Entry 4CIS (X-ray diffraction, 2.05 A resolution); this record covers chains A and D of the 4 polymer chains in the assembly.

[Chain A]
Protein: Formamidopyrimidin DNA glycosylase
Source organism: Lactococcus lactis subsp. cremoris
Notes: EC 3.2.2.23
UniProtKB: Q031W6 (Q031W6_LACLS); residues 0-271 here correspond to UniProt positions 1-272 (UniProt number = residue number + 1)
Amino-acid sequence (283 residues; row label = number of the first residue in the row; numbering starts at 0):
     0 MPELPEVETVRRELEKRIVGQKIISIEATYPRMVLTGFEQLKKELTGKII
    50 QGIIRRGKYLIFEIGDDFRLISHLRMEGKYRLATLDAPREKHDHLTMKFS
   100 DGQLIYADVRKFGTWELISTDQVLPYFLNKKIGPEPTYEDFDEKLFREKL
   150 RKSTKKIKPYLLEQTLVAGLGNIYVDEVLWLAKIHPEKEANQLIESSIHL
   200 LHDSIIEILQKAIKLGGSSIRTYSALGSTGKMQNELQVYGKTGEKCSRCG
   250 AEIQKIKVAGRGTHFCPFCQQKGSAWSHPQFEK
Not modelled in the structure: 0, 220-227, 272-282
Sequence notes: expression tag (272-282); conflict Ile53 (Leu54 in Q031W6), Leu123 (Ile124 in Q031W6), Ile193 (Thr194 in Q031W6), Phe267 (Val268 in Q031W6)
Metal / ion sites: Zn2+: Cys245, Cys248, Cys265, Cys268

[Chain D]
Molecule: 14-nt DNA strand
Sequence (14 nucleotides; each row starts with the number of its first residue):
     1 CTCTTTXTTTCTCG
Modified positions: 68Z (1R,2S,4R)-4-[2-azanyl-6,8-bis(oxidanylidene)-1,7-dihydropurin-9-yl]-2-oxidanyl-cyclopentyl]methyl dihydrogen phosphate) at position 7

[How chain A and chain D interact]
Contacting residue pairs (21):
  Pro1(A) - DT2(D)  phosphate contact
  Glu2(A) - DT2(D)  phosphate contact
  Lys57(A) - DC1(D)  hydrogen bond to the phosphate
  Lys57(A) - DT2(D)  salt bridge to the phosphate
  Lys57(A) - DC3(D)  salt bridge to the phosphate
  His72(A) - DT2(D)  hydrogen bond to the phosphate
  His72(A) - DC3(D)  salt bridge to the phosphate
  Arg74(A) - DT2(D)  hydrogen bond to the base
  Arg74(A) - DC3(D)  hydrogen bond to the base
  Arg74(A) - DT4(D)  sugar contact
  Met75(A) - DT2(D)  base contact
  Lys129(A) - DT4(D)  salt bridge to the phosphate
  Leu161(A) - DC1(D)  sugar contact
  Glu162(A) - DC1(D)  base contact
  Gln163(A) - DC1(D)  sugar contact
  Gln163(A) - DC3(D)  phosphate contact
  Gly170(A) - DC1(D)  phosphate contact
  Gly170(A) - DT2(D)  phosphate contact
  Asn171(A) - DT2(D)  hydrogen bond to the phosphate
  Arg260(A) - DC1(D)  hydrogen bond to the phosphate
  Arg260(A) - DT2(D)  base contact
Other interface residues (no listed pair), chain A (15 interface residues in all): Tyr58, Leu169

[Overview]
The interface between chain A and chain D involves 15 residues on one side and 4 on the other; the contacts
include 6 hydrogen bonds and 4 salt bridges. Polar pairs include Arg74(A)-DT2(D), Arg74(A)-DC3(D) and
Lys57(A)-DC1(D). Cys245(A), Cys248(A), Cys265(A) and Cys268(A) coordinate Zn2+.
Here chain A is Formamidopyrimidin DNA glycosylase (Lactococcus lactis subsp. cremoris) and chain D is a 14-nt
DNA strand. Entry 4CIS (Structure of MutM in complex with carbocyclic 8-oxo-G containing DNA) was determined
by X-ray diffraction.
